PDB entry 6TDE | X-ray diffraction, 2.29 A resolution | chains B and C of the 5 polymer chains in the assembly

[Chain B]
Name: Tubulin beta chain
From: Ovis aries
Amino-acid sequence (445 residues; numbered 1 to 455; 10 numbers in that range are skipped by the numbering (no residue carries them; nothing is unmodelled there); the number before each row is that of its first residue):
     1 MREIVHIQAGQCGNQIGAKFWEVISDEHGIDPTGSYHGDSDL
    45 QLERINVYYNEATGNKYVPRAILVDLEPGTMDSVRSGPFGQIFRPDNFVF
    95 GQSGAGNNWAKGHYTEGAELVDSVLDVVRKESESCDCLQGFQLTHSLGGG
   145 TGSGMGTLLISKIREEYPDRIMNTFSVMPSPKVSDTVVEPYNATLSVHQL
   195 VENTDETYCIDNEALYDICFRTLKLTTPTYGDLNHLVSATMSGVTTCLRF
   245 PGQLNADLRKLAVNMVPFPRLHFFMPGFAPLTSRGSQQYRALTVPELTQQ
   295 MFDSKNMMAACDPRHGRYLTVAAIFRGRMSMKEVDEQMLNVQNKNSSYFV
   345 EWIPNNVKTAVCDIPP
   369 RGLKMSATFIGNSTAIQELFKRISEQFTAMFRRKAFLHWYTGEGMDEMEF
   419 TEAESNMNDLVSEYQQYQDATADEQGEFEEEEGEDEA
Disordered / not traced: 283-284, 443-455
Small-molecule neighbours:
  - GDP (guanosine-5'-diphosphate): Gly10, Gln11, Cys12, Gln15, Ile16, Asp69, Asn101, Ser140, Gly142, Gly143, Gly144, Thr145, Gly146, Ser147, Val171, Pro173, Val177, Ser178, Asp179, Glu183, Asn206, Leu209, Tyr224, Leu227, Asn228
  - N3Z (N-[(10S)-3,4,5-trimethoxy-16-methylidene-14-oxatetracyclo[9.7.0.02,7.013,17]octadeca-1(18),2,4,6,11,13(17)-hexaen-10-yl]ethanamide): Val238, Cys241, Leu242, Leu248, Ala250, Asp251, Lys254, Leu255, Asn258, Met259, Thr314, Val315, Ala316, Asn349, Asn350, Lys352, Ala354, Ile378

[Chain C]
Name: Tubulin alpha chain
From: Ovis aries
Amino-acid sequence (451 residues; each row starts with the number of its first residue):
     1 MRECISIHVGQAGVQIGNACWELYCLEHGIQPDGQMPSDKTIGGGDDSFN
    51 TFFSETGAGKHVPRAVFVDLEPTVIDEVRTGTYRQLFHPEQLITGKEDAA
   101 NNYARGHYTIGKEIIDLVLDRIRKLADQCTGLQGFLVFHSFGGGTGSGFT
   151 SLLMERLSVDYGKKSKLEFSIYPAPQVSTAVVEPYNSILTTHTTLEHSDC
   201 AFMVDNEAIYDICRRNLDIERPTYTNLNRLISQIVSSITASLRFDGALNV
   251 DLTEFQTNLVPYPRIHFPLATYAPVISAEKAYHEQLSVAEITNACFEPAN
   301 QMVKCDPRHGKYMACCLLYRGDVVPKDVNAAIATIKTKRSIQFVDWCPTG
   351 FKVGINYQPPTVVPGGDLAKVQRAVCMLSNTTAIAEAWARLDHKFDLMYA
   401 KRAFVHWYVGEGMEEGEFSEAREDMAALEKDYEEVGVDSVEGEGEEEGEE
   451 Y
Disordered / not traced: 39-44, 441-451
Small-molecule neighbours:
  - GTP (guanosine-5'-triphosphate): Gly10, Gln11, Ala12, Gln15, Ile16, Asp69, Asp98, Ala99, Ala100, Asn101, Ser140, Gly142, Gly143, Gly144, Thr145, Gly146, Ile171, Pro173, Val177, Ser178, Thr179, Glu183, Asn206, Tyr224, Leu227, Asn228, Ile231
  - N3Z (N-[(10S)-3,4,5-trimethoxy-16-methylidene-14-oxatetracyclo[9.7.0.02,7.013,17]octadeca-1(18),2,4,6,11,13(17)-hexaen-10-yl]ethanamide): Asn101, Ser178, Thr179, Ala180, Val181

[Interface between chain B and chain C]
Residue-residue contacts (52):
  Pro72(B) - Arg2(C)
  Gln96(B) - Met1(C)
  Gln96(B) - Arg2(C)  hydrogen bond (backbone-side chain)
  Ser97(B) - Asp251(C)
  Gly100(B) - Glu254(C)
  Gly100(B) - Thr257(C)
  Asn101(B) - Glu254(C)
  Asn101(B) - Asn258(C)
  Asn101(B) - Lys352(C)  hydrogen bond
  Lys105(B) - Thr253(C)
  Pro175(B) - Lys336(C)  hydrogen bond (backbone-side chain)
  Pro175(B) - Thr349(C)  hydrogen bond (backbone-side chain)
  Ser178(B) - Thr349(C)
  Asp179(B) - Asn258(C)
  Asp179(B) - Lys352(C)  hydrogen bond (backbone-side chain)
  Thr180(B) - Asn258(C)
  Val181(B) - Asn258(C)
  Val181(B) - Cys347(C)  hydrophobic
  Val181(B) - Thr349(C)
  Val181(B) - Gly350(C)
  Thr221(B) - Lys326(C)  hydrogen bond (side chain-backbone)
  Thr221(B) - Asn329(C)
  Thr221(B) - Ala330(C)
  Thr223(B) - Lys326(C)
  Asp226(B) - Lys326(C)  salt bridge
  Ala397(B) - Trp346(C)
  Met398(B) - Trp346(C)
  Met398(B) - Pro348(C)
  Arg400(B) - Ser439(C)
  Arg400(B) - Val440(C)
  Arg401(B) - Tyr262(C)  hydrogen bond (backbone-side chain)
  Arg401(B) - Trp346(C)
  Arg401(B) - Glu434(C)  hydrogen bond (side chain-backbone)
  Arg401(B) - Val435(C)
  Arg401(B) - Val437(C)  hydrogen bond (side chain-backbone)
  Arg401(B) - Ser439(C)  hydrogen bond
  Lys402(B) - Pro261(C)
  Lys402(B) - Tyr262(C)
  Ala403(B) - Pro261(C)
  Ala403(B) - Tyr262(C)
  Ala403(B) - Trp346(C)  hydrophobic
  Phe404(B) - Thr257(C)
  Phe404(B) - Val260(C)
  Phe404(B) - Pro261(C)  hydrogen bond (backbone-backbone)
  Phe404(B) - Trp346(C)  hydrophobic
  His406(B) - Val260(C)
  His406(B) - Pro261(C)
  His406(B) - Tyr262(C)
  His406(B) - Pro263(C)
  Trp407(B) - Gln256(C)
  Trp407(B) - Thr257(C)  hydrogen bond (side chain-backbone)
  Trp407(B) - Val260(C)  hydrogen bond (side chain-backbone)
Also at the interface, not in a pair above, chain B (29 interface residues in all): Gly98, Lys176, Pro184, Pro222, Gln394, Leu405
Also at the interface, not in a pair above, chain C (31 interface residues in all): Met313, Asp345, Phe351, Asp438

[Summary]
The interface between chain B and chain C involves 29 residues on one side and 31 on the other, with 13
hydrogen bonds and 1 salt bridge. Polar contacts include Asp226(B)-Lys326(C), Gln96(B)-Arg2(C) and
Asn101(B)-Lys352(C). Chain B binds GDP and compound N3Z.
Here chain B is Tubulin beta chain and chain C is Tubulin alpha chain, both from Ovis aries. Entry 6TDE
(Tubulin-inhibitor complex) was determined by X-ray diffraction.
